6RWL - chains T and I of the 16 polymer chains in the assembly; structure by electron microscopy, 3.36 A resolution.

[Chain T]
Molecule: 30-nt DNA strand
Source organism: Simian immunodeficiency virus
Sequence (30 nucleotides; row label = number of the first residue in the row; numbers below 1 keep their minus sign (DG-8 is residue -8)):
    -8 GTTCTAGAAGGCTAAGAAAAATCTCTACCA
Unresolved in the structure: -8 to 1

[Chain I]
Name: Pol protein
Source organism: Simian immunodeficiency virus
UniProt: E1ANT8 (E1ANT8_SIV); residues 1-289 here correspond to UniProt positions 735-1023 (UniProt number = residue number + 734)
Amino-acid sequence (290 residues; each row starts with the number of its first residue; numbering starts at 0):
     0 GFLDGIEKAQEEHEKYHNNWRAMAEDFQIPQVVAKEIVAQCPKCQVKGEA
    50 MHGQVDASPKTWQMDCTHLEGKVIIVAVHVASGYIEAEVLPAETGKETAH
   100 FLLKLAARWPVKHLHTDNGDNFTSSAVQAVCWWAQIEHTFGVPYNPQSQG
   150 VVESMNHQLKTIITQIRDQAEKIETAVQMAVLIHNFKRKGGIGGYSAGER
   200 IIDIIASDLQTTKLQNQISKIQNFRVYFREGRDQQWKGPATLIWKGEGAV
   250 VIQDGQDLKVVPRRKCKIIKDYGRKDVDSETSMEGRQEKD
Unresolved in the structure: 270-289
Construct notes: expression tag (0); engineered mutation Asp119 (Ala853 in E1ANT8)
Bound ions: Zn2+: His12, His16, Cys40, Cys43

[Interface between chain T and chain I]
Pairs across the interface (9):
  DA11(T) - Pro29(I)  phosphate contact
  DA11(T) - Gln30(I)  phosphate contact
  DA11(T) - Val31(I)  phosphate contact
  DA12(T) - Gln30(I)  hydrogen bond to the phosphate
  DC16(T) - Ala49(I)  base contact
  DT17(T) - Lys46(I)  hydrogen bond to the base
  DT17(T) - Ala49(I)  sugar contact
  DT17(T) - Met50(I)  sugar contact
  DT17(T) - His51(I)  phosphate contact
Other interface residues (no listed pair), chain T (5 interface residues in all): DA18

[In short]
5 residues of chain T face 7 of chain I across their interface, with 2 hydrogen bonds. Polar contacts include
DT17(T)-Lys46(I) and DA12(T)-Gln30(I). His12(I), His16(I), Cys40(I) and Cys43(I) form the Zn2+ site.
Chain T is a 30-nt DNA strand and chain I is Pol protein, both from Simian immunodeficiency virus; the
structure, SIVrcm intasome, was determined by electron microscopy (same publication as 6RWM, 6RWN and 6RWO).
